PDB entry 5LJV | electron microscopy, 3.64 A resolution | chains C and D of the 6 polymer chains in the assembly

# Chain C (and D)
Protein: Actin-like ATPase
Source organism: Magnetospirillum magneticum AMB-1
Notes: chain D of this document is another copy of the same molecule, construct and numbering; everything in this record applies to it too
UniProt: Q2W8Q6 (Q2W8Q6_MAGSA); residue numbers follow UniProt; this construct covers 1-347
Amino-acid sequence (347 residues; row label = number of the first residue in the row):
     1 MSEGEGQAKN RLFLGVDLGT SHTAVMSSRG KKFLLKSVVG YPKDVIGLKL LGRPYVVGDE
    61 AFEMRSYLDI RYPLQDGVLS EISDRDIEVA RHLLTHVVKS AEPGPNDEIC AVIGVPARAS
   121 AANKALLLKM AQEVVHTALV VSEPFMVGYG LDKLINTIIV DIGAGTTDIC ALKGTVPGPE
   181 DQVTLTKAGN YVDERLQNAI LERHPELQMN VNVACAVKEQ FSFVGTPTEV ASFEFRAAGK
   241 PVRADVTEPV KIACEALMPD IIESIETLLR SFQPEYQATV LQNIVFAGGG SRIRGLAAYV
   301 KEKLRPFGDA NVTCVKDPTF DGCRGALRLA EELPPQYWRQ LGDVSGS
Unresolved in the structure: 1-9, 335-347
Sequence notes: conflict V16 (Ile in Q2W8Q6)
Bound ions: Mg2+: E143 (together with ADP)
Residues lining bound ligands: ADP (adenosine-5'-diphosphate): D17, G19, T20, S21, H22, G163, A164, G165, T166, G189, N190, D193, C215, K218, E219, S222, G288, G289, G290, R292, I293
UniProt features mapped onto this chain:
  - binding site (ATP): K9, T20, S21, D76, A164 to T166, K218 to S222, G289
  - binding site (Mg(2+)): E143
  - mutagenesis: M1 to V25 (Protein localizes to cell poles in E.coli, no longer forms filaments. No longer interacts with MCP10 in vivo), E143 (E143A: Wild-type subcellular location, MamK filaments no longer dynamic. Protein polymerizes rapidly in vitro, has lost ATPase activity, filaments no longer disassemble ...), D161 (D161A: Wild-type subcellular location, MamK filaments no longer dynamic. Only partially restores magnetosome distribution), K240 to V242 (Filament nucleation is very slow, will assemble in vitro when seeded with wild-type protein. Does not form filaments in vivo), A278 (A278D: No longer polymerizes, used for X-ray crystallography)
Reported in the primary citation:
  - self-association interface (contacts with another copy of this molecule): E81 to D84, Y191 to N198
  - catalytic residues: E143 (proposed by the authors, not directly observed)

# Chain C / chain D interface
Pairs across the interface (21; chain C residue first):
  E81(C) - Y191(D)  hydrogen bond (backbone-side chain)
  I82(C) - Y191(D)  hydrophobic
  I82(C) - N198(D)  hydrogen bond (backbone-side chain)
  S83(C) - N198(D)
  D84(C) - R195(D)  salt bridge
  D84(C) - E202(D)
  R85(C) - E202(D)
  S120(C) - D260(D)
  S120(C) - E263(D)
  A122(C) - D260(D)
  Y191(C) - E81(D)  hydrogen bond (side chain-backbone)
  Y191(C) - I82(D)  hydrophobic
  R195(C) - S83(D)
  R195(C) - D84(D)  salt bridge
  N198(C) - I82(D)  hydrogen bond (side chain-backbone)
  N198(C) - S83(D)
  E202(C) - D84(D)
  E202(C) - R85(D)
  D260(C) - S120(D)
  D260(C) - A122(D)
  E263(C) - S120(D)
Also at the interface, not in a pair above, chain C (20 interface residues in all): R118, A121, N123, E180, K187, E194, I252
Also at the interface, not in a pair above, chain D (20 interface residues in all): R118, A121, N123, E180, K187, E194, I252

# Overview
Chain C and chain D each contribute 20 residues to their interface; the contacts include 4 hydrogen bonds and
2 salt bridges. Among the polar pairs are D84(C)-R195(D), E81(C)-Y191(D) and I82(C)-N198(D). Chain C binds
ADP. From the paper: the catalytic residue E143(C); a self-association interface involving E81(C) and Y191(C).
Both chains are Actin-like ATPase (Magnetospirillum magneticum AMB-1). Entry 5LJV (MamK double helical
filament) was determined by electron microscopy (same publication as 5LJW).
